7P7A - chains B and C of the 5 polymer chains in the assembly; structure by electron microscopy, 4.76 A resolution (low resolution: residue-level contacts below are approximate; hydrogen-bond / salt-bridge calls are withheld).

Chain B (and C):
Name: Spike glycoprotein
Organism: Severe acute respiratory syndrome coronavirus 2
Notes: chain C of this document is another copy of the same molecule, construct and numbering; everything in this record applies to it too
UniProt: P0DTC2 (SPIKE_SARS2); residue numbers follow UniProt; this construct covers 1-1208
Amino-acid sequence (1288 residues; each row starts with the number of its first residue):
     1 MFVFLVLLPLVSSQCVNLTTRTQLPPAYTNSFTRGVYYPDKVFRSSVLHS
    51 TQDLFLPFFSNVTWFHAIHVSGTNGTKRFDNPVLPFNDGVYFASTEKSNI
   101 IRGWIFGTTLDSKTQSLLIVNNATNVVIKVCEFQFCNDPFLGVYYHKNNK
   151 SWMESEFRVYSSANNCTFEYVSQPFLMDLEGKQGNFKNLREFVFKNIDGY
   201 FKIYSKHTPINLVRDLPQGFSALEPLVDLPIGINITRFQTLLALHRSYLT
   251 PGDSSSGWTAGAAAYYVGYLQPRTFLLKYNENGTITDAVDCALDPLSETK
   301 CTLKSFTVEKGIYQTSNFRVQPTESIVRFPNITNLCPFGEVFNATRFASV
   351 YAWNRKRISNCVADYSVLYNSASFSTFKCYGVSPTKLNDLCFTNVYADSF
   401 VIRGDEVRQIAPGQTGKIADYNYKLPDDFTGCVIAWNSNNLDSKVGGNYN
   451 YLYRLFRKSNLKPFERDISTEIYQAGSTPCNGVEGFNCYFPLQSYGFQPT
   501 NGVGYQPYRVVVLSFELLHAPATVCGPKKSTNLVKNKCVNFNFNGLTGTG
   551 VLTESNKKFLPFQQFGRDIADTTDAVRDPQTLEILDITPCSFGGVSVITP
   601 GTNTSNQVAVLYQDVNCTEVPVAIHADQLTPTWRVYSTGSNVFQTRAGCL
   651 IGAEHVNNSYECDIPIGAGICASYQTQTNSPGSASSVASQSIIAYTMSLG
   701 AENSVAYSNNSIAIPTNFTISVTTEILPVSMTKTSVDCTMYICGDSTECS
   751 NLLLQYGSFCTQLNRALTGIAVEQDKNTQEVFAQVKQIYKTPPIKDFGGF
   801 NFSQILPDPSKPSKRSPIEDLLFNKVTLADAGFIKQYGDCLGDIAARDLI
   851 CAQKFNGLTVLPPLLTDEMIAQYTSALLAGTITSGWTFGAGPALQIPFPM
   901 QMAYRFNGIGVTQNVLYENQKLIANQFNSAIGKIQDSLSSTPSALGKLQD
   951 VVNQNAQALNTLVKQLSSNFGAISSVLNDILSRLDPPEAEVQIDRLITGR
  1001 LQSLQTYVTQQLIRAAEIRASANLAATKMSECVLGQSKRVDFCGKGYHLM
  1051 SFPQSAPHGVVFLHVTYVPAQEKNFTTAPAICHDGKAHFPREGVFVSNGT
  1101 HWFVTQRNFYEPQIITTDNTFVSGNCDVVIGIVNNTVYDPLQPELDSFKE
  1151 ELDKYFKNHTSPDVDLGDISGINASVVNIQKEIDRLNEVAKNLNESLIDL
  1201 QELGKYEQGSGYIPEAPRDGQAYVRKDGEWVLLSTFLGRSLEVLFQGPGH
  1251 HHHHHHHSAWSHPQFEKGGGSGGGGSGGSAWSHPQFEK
Unresolved in the structure: 1-25, 67-78, 142-152, 175-185, 244-260, 677-690, 829-851, 1150-1288 (chain C: 1-25, 67-78, 142-152, 175-185, 244-260, 332-528, 677-690, 829-851, 1150-1288)
Cystine bridges: C131-C166, C291-C301, C336-C361, C379-C432, C391-C525, C480-C488, C538-C590, C617-C649, C662-C671, C738-C760, C743-C749, C1032-C1043, C1082-C1126
Covalently attached groups: N-acetylglucosamine (NAG) linked to N61, N165, N234, N282, N331, N343, N603, N616, N657, N709, N717, N801, N1074, N1098, N1134
Sequence notes: engineered mutation G682 (Arg in P0DTC2), S683 (Arg in P0DTC2), S685 (Arg in P0DTC2), P817 (Phe in P0DTC2), P892 (Ala in P0DTC2), P899 (Ala in P0DTC2), P942 (Ala in P0DTC2), P986 (Lys in P0DTC2), P987 (Val in P0DTC2); expression tag (1209-1288)
Curated features (UniProtKB/Swiss-Prot):
  - region: N280 to C301 (Putative superantigen), R403 to D405 (Integrin-binding motif), N448 to F456 (Immunodominant HLA epitope recognized by the CD8+), P681, A684 (Putative superantigen), S816 to Y837 (Fusion peptide 1), K835 to F855 (Fusion peptide 2), D1163 to E1202 (Heptad repeat 2)
  - site: R815, S816 (Cleavage)
  - glycosylation: N17 (N-linked (GlcNAc...) (complex) asparagine), N61 (N-linked (GlcNAc...) (hybrid) asparagine), N74 (N-linked (GlcNAc...) (complex) asparagine), N122 (N-linked (GlcNAc...) (hybrid) asparagine), N149 (N-linked (GlcNAc...) (complex) asparagine), N165 (N-linked (GlcNAc...) (complex) asparagine), N234 (N-linked (GlcNAc...) (high mannose) asparagine), N282 (N-linked (GlcNAc...) (complex) asparagine), T323 (O-linked (GalNAc) threonine), S325 (O-linked (HexNAc...) serine), N331 (N-linked (GlcNAc...) (complex) asparagine), N343 (N-linked (GlcNAc...) (complex) asparagine), N603 (N-linked (GlcNAc...) (hybrid) asparagine), N616 (N-linked (GlcNAc...) (complex) asparagine), N657 (N-linked (GlcNAc...) (complex) asparagine), T676 (O-linked (GlcNAc...) threonine), T678 (O-linked (GlcNAc...) threonine), N709 (N-linked (GlcNAc...) (high mannose) asparagine), N717 (N-linked (GlcNAc...) (hybrid) asparagine), N801 (N-linked (GlcNAc...) (hybrid) asparagine) and 6 more in UniProt
  - natural variant: L5 (L5F: In strain: Iota/B.1.526), S13 (S13I: In strain: Epsilon/B.1.427/B.1.429), L18 (L18F: In strain: Beta/B.1.351, Gamma/P.1 and 1 more), T19 (T19I: In strain: Omicron/BQ.1.1, Omicron/XBB.1.5 and 1 more; T19R: In strain: Delta/B.1.617.2, Omicron/BA.2 and 4 more), T20 (T20N: In strain: Gamma/P.1), L24 to A27 (sequence variant, change not given here; In strain: Omicron/BA.2, Omicron/BA.2.12.1 and 6 more), P26 (P26S: In strain: Gamma/P.1), Q52 (Q52H: In strain: Omicron/EG.5.1), A67 (A67V: In strain: Eta/B.1.525, Omicron/BA.1), H69 to V70 (deletion: In strain: Alpha/B.1.1.7, Eta/B.1.525 and 5 more), G75 (G75V: In strain: Lambda/C.37), T76 (T76I: In strain: Lambda/C.37), 82 further natural variant entries in UniProt
  - mutagenesis: H69 to V70 (Increased incorporation of cleaved spike into virions), N121 (N121Q: Partial loss of biliverdin affinity), R190 (R190K: Partial loss of biliverdin affinity), N234 (N234Q: Increased resistance to neutralizing antibodies), N331 (N331Q: Reduced viral infectivity), N343 (N343Q: Reduced viral infectivity), L452 (L452R: Increased resistance to neutralizing antibodies. Decreases HLA binding to NF9 epitope. Increased binding affinity to human ACE2), Y453 (Y453F: Decreased HLA binding to NF9 epitope. Increased binding affinity to human ACE2), A475 (A475V: Increased resistance to neutralizing antibodies), V483 (V483A: Increased resistance to neutralizing antibodies), E484 (E484D: Increased replication in human TMEM106B overexpressing cells), F490 (F490L: Increased resistance to neutralizing antibodies and human covalescent sera neutralization), 12 further mutagenesis entries in UniProt

Interface between chain B and chain C:
Contacting residue pairs (124):
  P521(B) with Y200(C); P230(C)
  K558(B) with N282(C)
  F559(B) with F43(C)
  L560(B) with Y38(C)
  F562(B) with Y38(C); E224(C); P225(C)
  Q563(B) with K41(C); F43(C)
  Q564(B) with K41(C)
  F565(B) with K41(C); F43(C)
  G566(B) with F43(C)
  R567(B) with V42(C); F43(C); R44(C)
  I569(B) with V47(C); Q853(C)
  A570(B) with N960(C); V963(C)
  D571(B) with R44(C)
  T572(B) with F855(C)
  P589(B) with F855(C)
  F592(B) with T859(C)
  Q613(B) with L861(C)
  D614(B) with T859(C)
  R646(B) with T866(C)
  I666(B) with L864(C)
  G667(B) with L864(C)
  A668(B) with P863(C); L864(C)
  G669(B) with L864(C); M869(C)
  L699(B) with I788(C); M869(C); Q872(C); Y873(C)
  G700(B) with I788(C)
  A701(B) with I788(C); K790(C)
  E702(B) with K790(C)
  N703(B) with Q787(C); I788(C); Y789(C); K790(C)
  S704(B) with Y789(C)
  V705(B) with Y789(C); Q895(C)
  A706(B) with Q895(C)
  Y707(B) with D796(C); F797(C); T883(C); Q895(C); P897(C); F898(C)
  S708(B) with Q895(C); P897(C)
  S711(B) with Q895(C); P897(C)
  I712(B) with Q895(C)
  A713(B) with L894(C); Q895(C)
  P715(B) with L894(C)
  Q954(B) with R765(C)
  Q957(B) with R765(C)
  A958(B) with R765(C)
  T961(B) with Q762(C); R765(C)
  Q965(B) with Y756(C); G757(C); S758(C); F759(C)
  S968(B) with Q755(C); G757(C)
  N969(B) with Q755(C)
  F970(B) with Q755(C); Y756(C)
  G971(B) with Q755(C)
  A972(B) with Q755(C)
  R995(B) with D994(C); R995(C)
  Q1002(B) with F759(C)
  T1006(B) with Q762(C); Q1005(C)
  T1009(B) with T1009(C)
  I1013(B) with L1012(C)
  K1038(B) with K1038(C)
  R1039(B) with T1027(C); E1031(C); R1039(C)
  V1040(B) with G889(C); S1030(C); L1034(C); G1035(C)
  D1041(B) with S1030(C)
  K1045(B) with K786(C); G889(C); A890(C)
  G1046(B) with A890(C)
  Y1047(B) with W886(C)
  P1069(B) with P892(C)
  E1072(B) with P892(C); L894(C)
  T1077(B) with M900(C)
  A1078(B) with M900(C)
  P1079(B) with M900(C); Y917(C)
  F1089(B) with Q913(C)
  V1094(B) with Y904(C)
  R1107(B) with W886(C); Y904(C)
  V1122(B) with Q1113(C)
  S1123(B) with N914(C)
  V1128(B) with Y917(C); E918(C)
  V1129(B) with Y917(C)
  L1141(B) with E1144(C)
  Q1142(B) with E1144(C)
  L1145(B) with E1144(C); L1145(C); K1149(C)
  D1146(B) with K1149(C)
  K1149(B) with K1149(C)
Other interface residues (no listed pair), chain B (91 interface residues in all): R319, N360, K557, D568, A647, P665, M697, N709, G999, S1003, Q1010, V1068, F1121, G1124, I1130
Other interface residues (no listed pair), chain C (90 interface residues in all): S45, S46, F168, D745, A766, K854, V860, P862, L865, I882, F888, G891, A893, I896, P899, T912, K921, K964, I1013, S1037, E1111, L1141

Overview:
91 residues of chain B face 90 of chain C across their interface. Covalently linked N-acetylglucosamine: at
N61(B), N165(B), N234(B), N282(B), N331(B) and N343(B) and 9 more. Curated annotation (UniProt) lists 24
mutagenesis sites on chain B.
Both chains are Spike glycoprotein (Severe acute respiratory syndrome coronavirus 2). Entry 7P7A (SARS-CoV-2
spike protein in complex with sybody#68 in a 2up/1flexible conformation) was determined by electron
microscopy, deposited together with 7P77, 7P78, 7P79 and 7P7B.
